Entry 6AH6 (X-ray diffraction, 2.50 A resolution); this record covers chains A and D of the 4 polymer chains in the assembly.

# Chain A (and D)
Protein: Coronin-like protein
Organism: Leishmania donovani
Notes: chain D of this document is another copy of the same molecule, construct and numbering; everything in this record applies to it too
Reference sequence: Q3T1U8 (Q3T1U8_LEIDO); residue numbers follow UniProt; this construct covers 459-510
Amino-acid sequence (53 residues; row label = number of the first residue in the row):
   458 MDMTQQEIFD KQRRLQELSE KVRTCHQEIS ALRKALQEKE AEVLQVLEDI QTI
Disordered / not traced: 458-461 (chain D: 458-460)
Differences from the reference sequence: initiating methionine (458); engineered mutation Val500 (Met in Q3T1U8)

# Chain A / chain D interface
Pairs across the interface (26):
  Ser476(A) with Gln508(D), hydrogen bond (side chain-backbone)
  Val479(A) with Leu504(D)
  Arg480(A) with Gln508(D)
  His483(A) with Leu501(D), hydrogen bond (side chain-backbone); Leu504(D); Glu505(D); Gln508(D)
  Ile486(A) with Leu501(D), hydrophobic
  Arg490(A) with Gln494(D), hydrogen bond (side chain-backbone); Glu497(D); Ala498(D); Leu501(D)
  Gln494(A) with Arg490(D); Gln494(D)
  Glu497(A) with Ile486(D); Arg490(D)
  Ala498(A) with Arg490(D)
  Leu501(A) with His483(D), hydrogen bond (backbone-side chain); Ile486(D), hydrophobic; Arg490(D)
  Leu504(A) with Val479(D)
  Glu505(A) with His483(D)
  Gln508(A) with Ser476(D); Val479(D); Arg480(D), hydrogen bond (side chain-backbone); His483(D)
Also at the interface, not in a pair above, chain A (14 interface residues in all): Ser487

# Overview
14 residues of chain A face 13 of chain D across their interface; the contacts include 5 hydrogen bonds. Polar
contacts include Ser476(A)-Gln508(D), His483(A)-Leu501(D) and Arg490(A)-Gln494(D).
Both chains are Coronin-like protein (Leishmania donovani). Entry 6AH6 (M500V mutant of Coronin coiled coil
domain) was determined by X-ray diffraction together with 6ADO, 6ADZ and 6ICR from the same study.
